Entry 3AO3 (X-ray diffraction, 1.90 A resolution); this record covers chains A and B.

Chain A (and B):
Name: POL polyprotein
From: Human immunodeficiency virus 1
Notes: fragment: Integrase CATALYTIC CORE DOMAIN; chain B of this document is another copy of the same molecule, construct and numbering; everything in this record applies to it too
UniProt: Q72498 (Q72498_9HIV1); residues 50-212 here correspond to UniProt positions 765-927 (UniProt number = residue number + 715)
Amino-acid sequence (163 residues; numbered 50 to 212; the number before each row is that of its first residue):
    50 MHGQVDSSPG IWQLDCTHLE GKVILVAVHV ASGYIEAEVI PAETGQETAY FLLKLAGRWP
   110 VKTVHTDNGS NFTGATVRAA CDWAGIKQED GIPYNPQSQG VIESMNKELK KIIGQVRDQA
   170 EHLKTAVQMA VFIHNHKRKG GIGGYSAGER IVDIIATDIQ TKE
Not modelled in the structure: 50-56, 139-151, 191-192, 210-212 (chain B: 50-56, 139-151, 188-192, 209-212)
Construct notes: engineered mutation Ser-56 (Cys771 in Q72498), Gly-123 (Ser838 in Q72498), Ala-124 (Thr839 in Q72498), Arg-127 (Lys842 in Q72498), Asp-131 (Trp846 in Q72498), Asp-139 (Phe854 in Q72498), His-185 (Phe900 in Q72498)

How chain A and chain B interact:
Pairs across the interface (52):
  Tyr-83(A) with Arg-107(B), hydrogen bond (side chain-backbone)
  Glu-85(A) with Arg-107(B), salt bridge
  Ala-86(A) with Arg-107(B), hydrogen bond (backbone-side chain)
  Gln-95(A) with His-171(B)
  Tyr-99(A) with Lys-173(B); Thr-174(B); Gln-177(B)
  Leu-102(A) with Thr-174(B); Gln-177(B); Met-178(B), hydrophobic
  Lys-103(A) with Glu-87(B), salt bridge; Gln-177(B)
  Ala-105(A) with Phe-181(B); His-185(B), hydrogen bond (backbone-side chain)
  Gly-106(A) with Val-180(B); Phe-181(B); Asn-184(B), hydrogen bond (backbone-side chain)
  Arg-107(A) with Tyr-83(B), hydrogen bond (backbone-side chain); Glu-85(B), salt bridge; Ala-86(B), hydrogen bond (side chain-backbone); Gln-177(B), hydrogen bond; Val-180(B)
  Trp-108(A) with Trp-108(B), hydrophobic
  Trp-132(A) with Met-178(B); Phe-181(B), hydrophobic; Ile-182(B), hydrophobic
  Ala-133(A) with Phe-181(B)
  His-171(A) with Gln-95(B)
  Lys-173(A) with Tyr-99(B)
  Thr-174(A) with Tyr-99(B); Leu-102(B)
  Gln-177(A) with Tyr-99(B); Leu-102(B); Lys-103(B); Arg-107(B), hydrogen bond
  Met-178(A) with Leu-102(B), hydrophobic; Trp-132(B)
  Val-180(A) with Arg-107(B)
  Phe-181(A) with Ala-105(B); Gly-106(B); Trp-132(B), hydrophobic; Ala-133(B)
  Ile-182(A) with Trp-132(B), hydrophobic
  Asn-184(A) with Gly-106(B), hydrogen bond (side chain-backbone)
  His-185(A) with Ala-105(B), hydrogen bond (side chain-backbone)
  Val-201(A) with Val-201(B); Ile-204(B), hydrophobic; Ala-205(B)
  Ile-204(A) with Val-201(B), hydrophobic
  Ala-205(A) with Val-201(B); Ala-205(B), hydrophobic
  Ile-208(A) with Glu-198(B)
Also at the interface, not in a pair above, chain A (32 interface residues in all): Glu-87, Gln-168, Glu-170, Tyr-194, Glu-198
Also at the interface, not in a pair above, chain B (31 interface residues in all): Gln-168, Tyr-194, Ile-208

In short:
Chain A and chain B form an interface of 32 and 31 residues respectively, with 10 hydrogen bonds and 3 salt
bridges. Polar contacts include Glu-85(A)/Arg-107(B), Lys-103(A)/Glu-87(B) and Tyr-83(A)/Arg-107(B).
Chain A and chain B are both POL polyprotein (Human immunodeficiency virus 1); the structure, Fragment-based
approach to the design of ligands targeting a novel site on HIV-1 integrase, was determined by X-ray
diffraction (same publication as 3AO2, 3AO1, 3AO4, 3AO5 and 3OVN).
